7B1D - chains B and C; structure by electron microscopy, 3.41 A resolution.

Chain B (and C):
Name: Toll-like receptor
Source organism: Aedes aegypti
Notes: chain C of this document is another copy of the same molecule, construct and numbering; everything in this record applies to it too
Reference sequence: A0A6I8TEX2 (A0A6I8TEX2_AEDAE); numbering as in UniProt (aligned over 28-789)
Sequence (768 residues; numbered 28 to 795; the number before each row is that of its first residue):
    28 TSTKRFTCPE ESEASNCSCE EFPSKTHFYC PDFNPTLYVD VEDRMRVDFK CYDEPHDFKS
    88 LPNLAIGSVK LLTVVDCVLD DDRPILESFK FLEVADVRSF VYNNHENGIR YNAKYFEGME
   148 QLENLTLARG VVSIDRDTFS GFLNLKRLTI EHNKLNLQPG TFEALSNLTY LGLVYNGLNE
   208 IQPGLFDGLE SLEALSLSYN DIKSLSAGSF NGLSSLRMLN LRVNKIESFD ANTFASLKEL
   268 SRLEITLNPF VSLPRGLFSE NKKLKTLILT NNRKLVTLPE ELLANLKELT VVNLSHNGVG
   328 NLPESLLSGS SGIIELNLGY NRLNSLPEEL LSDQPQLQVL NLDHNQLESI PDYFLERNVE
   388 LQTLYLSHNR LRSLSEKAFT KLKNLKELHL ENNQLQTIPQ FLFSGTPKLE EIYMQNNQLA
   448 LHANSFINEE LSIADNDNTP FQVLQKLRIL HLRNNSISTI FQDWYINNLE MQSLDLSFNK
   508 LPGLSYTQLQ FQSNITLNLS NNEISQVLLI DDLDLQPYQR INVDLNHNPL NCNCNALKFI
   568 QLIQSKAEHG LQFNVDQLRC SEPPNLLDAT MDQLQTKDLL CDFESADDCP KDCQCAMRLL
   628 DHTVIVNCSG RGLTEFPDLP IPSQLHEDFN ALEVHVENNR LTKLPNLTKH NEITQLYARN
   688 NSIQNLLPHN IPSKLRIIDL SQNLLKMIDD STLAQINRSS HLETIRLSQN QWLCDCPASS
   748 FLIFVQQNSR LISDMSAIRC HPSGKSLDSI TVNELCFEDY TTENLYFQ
Disordered / not traced: 28-31, 785-795 (chain C: 28-32, 785-795)
Cystine bridges: Cys-35/Cys-46, Cys-44/Cys-57, Cys-78/Cys-104, Cys-559/Cys-587, Cys-561/Cys-608, Cys-616/Cys-622, Cys-620/Cys-635, Cys-741/Cys-767, Cys-743/Cys-783
Glycans and other covalent adducts: N-acetylglucosamine (NAG) linked to Asn-151, Asn-194, Asn-481, Asn-521, Asn-634
Construct notes: expression tag (790-795)
Reported in the primary citation:
  - self-association interface (contacts with another copy of this molecule); pairs are residue here / residue on that copy: Tyr-56/Tyr-226 (hydrogen bond), Thr-34

Chain B / chain C interface:
Contacting residue pairs (26):
  Cys-35(B) with Tyr-347(C), hydrogen bond (backbone-side chain)
  Pro-36(B) with Tyr-347(C)
  Glu-38(B) with Tyr-347(C)
  Ser-45(B) with Leu-274(C); Asn-298(C); Arg-300(C)
  Cys-46(B) with Asn-298(C); His-323(C), hydrogen bond (backbone-side chain)
  Tyr-56(B) with Tyr-226(C), hydrogen bond; Leu-274(C), hydrophobic
  Phe-60(B) with Lys-252(C)
  Tyr-226(B) with Tyr-56(C)
  Leu-274(B) with Ser-45(C); Pro-58(C), hydrophobic
  Asn-298(B) with Ser-45(C); Cys-46(C), hydrogen bond (side chain-backbone)
  Arg-300(B) with Asn-43(C); Ser-45(C); Pro-58(C); Asp-59(C)
  His-323(B) with Cys-46(C), hydrogen bond (side chain-backbone)
  Tyr-347(B) with Thr-34(C); Cys-35(C), hydrogen bond (side chain-backbone)
  His-371(B) with Glu-37(C)
  Gln-373(B) with Glu-38(C)
  His-395(B) with Glu-37(C)
Also at the interface, not in a pair above, chain B (24 interface residues in all): Thr-34, Glu-37, Glu-47, Asn-61, Pro-62, Tyr-79, Val-250, Arg-397
Also at the interface, not in a pair above, chain C (23 interface residues in all): Pro-36, Glu-47, Pro-62, Tyr-202, Val-250, His-371

In short:
The interface between chain B and chain C involves 24 residues on one side and 23 on the other; the contacts
include 6 hydrogen bonds. Polar pairs include Cys-35(B)/Tyr-347(C), Cys-46(B)/His-323(C) and
Tyr-56(B)/Tyr-226(C). N-acetylglucosamine is covalently linked to Asn-151(B), Asn-194(B), Asn-481(B),
Asn-521(B) and Asn-634(B). The paper reports a self-association interface involving Thr-34(B), Tyr-56(B) and
Tyr-226(B).
Chain B and chain C are both Toll-like receptor (Aedes aegypti); the structure, Cryo-EM of Aedes Aegypti
Toll5A, was determined by electron microscopy, deposited together with 7B1B and 7B1C.
